PDB entry 3AOC | X-ray diffraction, 3.34 A resolution | chains A and C of the 3 polymer chains in the assembly

Chain A (and C):
Protein: Acriflavine resistance protein B
Source organism: Escherichia coli
Notes: chain C of this document is another copy of the same molecule, construct and numbering; everything in this record applies to it too
UniProt: P31224 (ACRB_ECOLI); residue numbers follow UniProt; this construct covers 1-1049
Amino-acid sequence (1053 residues; row label = number of the first residue in the row):
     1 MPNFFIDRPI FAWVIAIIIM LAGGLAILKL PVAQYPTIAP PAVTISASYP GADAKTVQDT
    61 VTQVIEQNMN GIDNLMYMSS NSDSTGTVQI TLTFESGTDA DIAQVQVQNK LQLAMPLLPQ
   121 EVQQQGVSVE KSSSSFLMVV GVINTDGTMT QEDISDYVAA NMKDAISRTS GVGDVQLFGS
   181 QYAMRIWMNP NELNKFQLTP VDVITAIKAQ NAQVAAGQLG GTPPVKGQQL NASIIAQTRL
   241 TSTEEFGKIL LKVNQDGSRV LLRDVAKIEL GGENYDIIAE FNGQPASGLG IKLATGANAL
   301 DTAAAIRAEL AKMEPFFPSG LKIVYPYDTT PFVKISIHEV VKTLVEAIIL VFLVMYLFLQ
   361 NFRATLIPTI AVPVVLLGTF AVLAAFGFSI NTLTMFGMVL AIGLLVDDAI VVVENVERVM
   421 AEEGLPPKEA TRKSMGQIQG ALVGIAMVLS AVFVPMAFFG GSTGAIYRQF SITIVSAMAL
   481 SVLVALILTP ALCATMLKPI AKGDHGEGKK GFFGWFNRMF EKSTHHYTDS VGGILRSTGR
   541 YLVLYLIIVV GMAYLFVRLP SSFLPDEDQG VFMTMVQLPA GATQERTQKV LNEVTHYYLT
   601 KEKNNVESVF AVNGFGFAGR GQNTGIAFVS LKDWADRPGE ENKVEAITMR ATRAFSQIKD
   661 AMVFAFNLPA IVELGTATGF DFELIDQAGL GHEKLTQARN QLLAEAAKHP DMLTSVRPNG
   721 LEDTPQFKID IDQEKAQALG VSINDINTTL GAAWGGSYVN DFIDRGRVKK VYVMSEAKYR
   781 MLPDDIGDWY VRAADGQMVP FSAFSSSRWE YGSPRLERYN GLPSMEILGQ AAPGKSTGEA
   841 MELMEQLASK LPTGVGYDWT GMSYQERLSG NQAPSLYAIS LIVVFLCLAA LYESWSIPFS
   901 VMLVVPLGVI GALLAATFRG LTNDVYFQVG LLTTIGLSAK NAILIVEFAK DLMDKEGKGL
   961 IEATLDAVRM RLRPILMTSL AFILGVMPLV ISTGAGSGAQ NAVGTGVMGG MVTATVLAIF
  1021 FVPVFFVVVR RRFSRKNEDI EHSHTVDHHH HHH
Disordered / not traced: 499-512, 1037-1053
Sequence notes: expression tag (1050-1053)

Chain A / chain C interface:
Residue-residue contacts - 118 pairs, chain A then chain C:
  Y49(A) - Q213(C)
  G51(A) - A215(C)
  G51(A) - A216(C)
  G51(A) - G217(C)  hydrogen bond (backbone-backbone)
  A52(A) - A215(C)  hydrophobic
  D53(A) - I235(C)
  T56(A) - Q213(C)  hydrogen bond
  D59(A) - Q213(C)
  D59(A) - I763(C)
  D59(A) - V768(C)
  Q63(A) - G766(C)
  Q63(A) - R767(C)
  Q63(A) - V768(C)  hydrogen bond (side chain-backbone)
  Q67(A) - D164(C)
  Q67(A) - R767(C)  hydrogen bond
  Q67(A) - V768(C)  hydrogen bond (side chain-backbone)
  M69(A) - R168(C)
  N70(A) - D164(C)
  N70(A) - S167(C)
  N70(A) - R168(C)
  G71(A) - S167(C)
  D73(A) - D101(C)
  D73(A) - K131(C)  salt bridge
  D73(A) - S170(C)
  N74(A) - S170(C)  hydrogen bond (backbone-side chain)
  M78(A) - R168(C)
  S84(A) - S233(C)
  I102(A) - D101(C)
  V105(A) - V105(C)  hydrophobic
  Q106(A) - D101(C)
  Q106(A) - K131(C)
  N109(A) - V105(C)
  N109(A) - Q108(C)  hydrogen bond (backbone-side chain)
  K110(A) - V129(C)  hydrogen bond (side chain-backbone)
  Q112(A) - Q112(C)
  L113(A) - Q108(C)
  L113(A) - Q112(C)
  L113(A) - V127(C)  hydrophobic
  L113(A) - V129(C)  hydrophobic
  P116(A) - Q124(C)
  L117(A) - Q124(C)
  W187(A) - P223(C)  hydrophobic
  Y275(A) - T222(C)
  Y275(A) - P223(C)  hydrophobic
  D276(A) - T222(C)
  G581(A) - N231(C)
  A582(A) - N231(C)
  T583(A) - Q228(C)  hydrogen bond (side chain-backbone)
  T583(A) - Q229(C)
  Q584(A) - P224(C)
  E585(A) - V225(C)
  E585(A) - K226(C)
  E585(A) - G227(C)
  E585(A) - Q228(C)
  Q622(A) - G221(C)
  Q622(A) - N231(C)
  Q687(A) - F316(C)
  G689(A) - R765(C)
  P725(A) - A232(C)
  Q726(A) - S233(C)
  Q726(A) - I235(C)
  F727(A) - S233(C)  hydrogen bond (backbone-backbone)
  F727(A) - I234(C)
  F727(A) - I235(C)  hydrogen bond (backbone-backbone)
  K728(A) - I235(C)
  K728(A) - A236(C)  hydrogen bond (side chain-backbone)
  I729(A) - I234(C)  hydrophobic
  I729(A) - I235(C)  hydrogen bond (backbone-backbone)
  I729(A) - A236(C)
  Q733(A) - Q210(C)
  E734(A) - L250(C)
  E734(A) - R259(C)  salt bridge
  Q737(A) - Q210(C)
  Q737(A) - L250(C)
  I743(A) - A209(C)
  I743(A) - Q237(C)
  N747(A) - V214(C)
  N747(A) - Q237(C)
  L750(A) - A216(C)  hydrophobic
  L750(A) - A236(C)  hydrophobic
  G751(A) - A215(C)
  W754(A) - A216(C)
  W754(A) - Q218(C)
  W754(A) - I234(C)  hydrophobic
  G755(A) - G217(C)
  A777(A) - P223(C)
  A777(A) - P224(C)
  A777(A) - V225(C)
  K778(A) - V225(C)
  R780(A) - L219(C)
  R780(A) - G221(C)
  R780(A) - P223(C)  hydrogen bond (side chain-backbone)
  M781(A) - L219(C)
  M781(A) - P224(C)  hydrophobic
  M781(A) - V225(C)
  M781(A) - Q228(C)
  L782(A) - L230(C)  hydrophobic
  P783(A) - L219(C)  hydrophobic
  W809(A) - L219(C)  hydrophobic
  W809(A) - A232(C)  hydrophobic
  R818(A) - G766(C)
  N820(A) - R168(C)  hydrogen bond (backbone-side chain)
  V855(A) - F316(C)
  G856(A) - F316(C)
  D858(A) - K312(C)  salt bridge
  I882(A) - L21(C)  hydrophobic
  L886(A) - V14(C)
  L886(A) - I17(C)  hydrophobic
  L886(A) - I18(C)  hydrophobic
  A890(A) - I10(C)
  A890(A) - F11(C)  hydrophobic
  A890(A) - V14(C)  hydrophobic
  E893(A) - R8(C)
  E893(A) - P9(C)
  E893(A) - I10(C)
  S894(A) - I10(C)
  W895(A) - I10(C)  hydrophobic
  W895(A) - W13(C)  hydrophobic
Interface residues without a listed pair, chain A (79 interface residues in all): P50, T60, E66, I72, L75, N274, R586, N744, M774, G821, G854, C887
Interface residues without a listed pair, chain C (69 interface residues in all): I102, Q104, L111, Q123, S128, Y157, N161, V172, Q181, G220, R239, K252, V253

Overview:
79 residues of chain A and 69 residues of chain C are in contact, with 15 hydrogen bonds and 3 salt bridges.
Polar pairs include D73(A)-K131(C), E734(A)-R259(C) and D858(A)-K312(C).
Chain A and chain C are both Acriflavine resistance protein B (Escherichia coli); the structure, Structures of
the multidrug exporter AcrB reveal a proximal multisite drug-binding pocket, was determined by X-ray
diffraction together with 3AOA, 3AOB and 3AOD from the same study.
